PDB entry 1VJ9 | X-ray diffraction, 2.40 A resolution | chain U

Chain U:
Protein: plasminogen activator, urokinase
From: Homo sapiens
Notes: EC 3.4.21.73; fragment: B Chain
Reference sequence: P00749 (UROK_HUMAN); the construct lacks a stretch of the UniProt sequence and is renumbered around it, so the offset changes along the chain: 1-37 = UniProt 164-200; 38-60 = UniProt 205-227; 63-97 = UniProt 234-268; 98-110 = UniProt 271-283; 5 more segments
Sequence (262 residues; row label = number of the first residue in the row; note: 1 number in that range is skipped by the numbering (no residue carries it; nothing is unmodelled there); a row labelled like 37A-37D holds insertion residues (37A, then the next letters in order)):
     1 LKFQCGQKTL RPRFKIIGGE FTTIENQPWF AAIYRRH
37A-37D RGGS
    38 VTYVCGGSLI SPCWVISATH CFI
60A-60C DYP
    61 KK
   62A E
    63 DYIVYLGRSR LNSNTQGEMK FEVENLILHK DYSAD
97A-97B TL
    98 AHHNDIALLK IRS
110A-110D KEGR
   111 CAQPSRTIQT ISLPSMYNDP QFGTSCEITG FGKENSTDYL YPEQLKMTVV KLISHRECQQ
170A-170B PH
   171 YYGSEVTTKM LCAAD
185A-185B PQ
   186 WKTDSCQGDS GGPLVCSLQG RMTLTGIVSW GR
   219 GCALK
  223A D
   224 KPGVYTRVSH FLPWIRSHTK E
Disordered / not traced: 1-15
Differences from the reference sequence: engineered mutation Ser122 (Cys299 in P00749)
Disulfides: Cys42-Cys58, Cys50-Cys111, Cys136-Cys201, Cys168-Cys182, Cys191-Cys220
Ligand contacts: 5IN (N-(benzylsulfonyl)-L-seryl-n~1~-{4-[amino(imino)methyl]benzyl}-O-benzyl-L-serinamide): His57, Ile60, Asp60A, Tyr94, Ala96, Thr97A, Leu97B, His99, Ser146, Asp189, Ser190, Cys191, Gln192, Ser195, Val213, Ser214, Trp215, Gly216, Arg217, Gly219, Cys220, Ala221, Lys224, Pro225, Gly226

In short:
Bound to chain U: compound 5IN.
Chain U is plasminogen activator, urokinase (Homo sapiens); the structure, Urokinase Plasminogen Activator
B-Chain-JT464 Complex, was determined by X-ray diffraction (same publication as 1SC8 and 1VJA).
